Entry 5UG0 (X-ray diffraction, 3.40 A resolution); this record covers chains A and D of the 4 polymer chains in the assembly.

Chain A:
Molecule: Hemagglutinin HA1
Source organism: Influenza A virus (A/Solomon Islands/3/2006(H1N1))
UniProtKB: A7UPX0 (A7UPX0_9INFA); residues 5-330 here correspond to UniProt positions 18-343 (UniProt number = residue number + 13)
Amino-acid sequence (327 residues; row label = number of the first residue in the row):
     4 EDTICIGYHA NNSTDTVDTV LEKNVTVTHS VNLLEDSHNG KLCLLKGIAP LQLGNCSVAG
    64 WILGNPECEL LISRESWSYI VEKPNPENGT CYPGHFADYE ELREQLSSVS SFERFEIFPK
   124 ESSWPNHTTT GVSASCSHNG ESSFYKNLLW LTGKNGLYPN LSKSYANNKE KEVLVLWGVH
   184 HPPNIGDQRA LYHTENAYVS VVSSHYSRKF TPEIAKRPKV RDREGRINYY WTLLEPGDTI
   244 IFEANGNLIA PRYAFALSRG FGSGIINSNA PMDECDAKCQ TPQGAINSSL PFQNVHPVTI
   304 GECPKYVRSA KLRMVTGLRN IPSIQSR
Disordered / not traced: 330
Sequence notes: expression tag (4)
Cystine bridges: C46-C278, C59-C71, C94-C139, C282-C306
Covalent attachments: N-acetylglucosamine (NAG) linked to N15, N27, N58, N91, N129; glycan linked to N163

Chain D:
Molecule: 2897 heavy chain
Source organism: Homo sapiens
UniProtKB: Q6N089 (Q6N089_HUMAN); residues 128-232 here correspond to UniProt positions 143-247 (UniProt number = residue number + 15)
Amino-acid sequence (232 residues; each row starts with the number of its first residue):
     1 EVQLVESGGG LVQPGGSLRL SCAASGFTFN IYDMHWVRQA PGKGLEWVSS ITTAGDTYYP
    61 GSVKGRFTTS RENAKNSLYL QMNSLRAGDT GVYYCTRGVR EVGATGDDPF YYGMYVWGQG
   121 TTVTVSGAST KGPSVFPLAP SSKSTSGGTA ALGCLVKDYF PEPVTVSWNS GALTSGVHTF
   181 PAVLQSSGLY SLSSVVTVPS SSLGTQTYIC NVNHKPSNTK VDKRVEPKSC DK
Disordered / not traced: 228-232
Cystine bridges: C22-C95, C154-C210

Chain A / chain D interface:
Pairs across the interface (34):
  Y95(A) with G103(D)
  G134(A) with V102(D)
  V135(A) with E101(D); V102(D); G103(D), hydrogen bond (backbone-backbone)
  S136(A) with E101(D), hydrogen bond (backbone-side chain); G103(D), hydrogen bond (side chain-backbone)
  A137(A) with N30(D); I31(D), hydrophobic; E101(D), hydrogen bond (backbone-side chain)
  G143(A) with N73(D), hydrogen bond (backbone-side chain)
  E144(A) with T53(D); A54(D)
  S145(A) with T53(D), hydrogen bond (side chain-backbone); A54(D), hydrogen bond (side chain-backbone); E101(D), hydrogen bond
  W153(A) with G103(D)
  T155(A) with V102(D)
  P186(A) with T105(D)
  N187(A) with G106(D); D107(D)
  D190(A) with R100(D), salt bridge; T105(D); G106(D)
  A193(A) with F110(D), hydrophobic
  L194(A) with V102(D); F110(D), hydrophobic
  K222(A) with T105(D); D107(D), salt bridge
  D225(A) with T105(D), hydrogen bond (backbone-side chain)
  R226(A) with G103(D), hydrogen bond (side chain-backbone); A104(D); T105(D), hydrogen bond
  E227(A) with T105(D)
Other interface residues (no listed pair), chain D (15 interface residues in all): G55
From the paper, about this interface:
  - specific contacts: S136(A)-G103(D) (hydrogen bond), A137(A)-E101(D) (backbone contact), W153(A)-V102(D) (hydrophobic contact), W153(A)-G103(D) (hydrophobic contact), T155(A)-V102(D) (hydrophobic contact), D190(A)-R100(D) (salt bridge), L194(A)-V102(D) (hydrophobic contact), L194(A)-F110(D) (hydrophobic contact), T105(D)-R226(A)
  - epitope / paratope residues, chain A: S136(A), A137(A), E144(A), W153(A), T155(A), D190(A), L194(A), R226(A)
  - epitope / paratope residues, chain D: R100(D), E101(D), V102(D), G103(D), T105(D), F110(D)

Summary:
19 residues of chain A face 15 of chain D across their interface; the contacts include 11 hydrogen bonds and 2
salt bridges. Polar contacts include D190(A)-R100(D), K222(A)-D107(D) and S136(A)-E101(D). The paper describes
a hydrogen bond between S136(A) and G103(D); a backbone contact between A137(A) and E101(D); hydrophobic
contacts between W153(A) and V102(D), W153(A) and G103(D) and T155(A) and V102(D) among others. The paper
reports epitope/paratope residues S136(A), A137(A) and R100(D) among others.
Chain A is Hemagglutinin HA1 (Influenza A virus (A/Solomon Islands/3/2006(H1N1))) and chain D is 2897 heavy
chain (Homo sapiens); the structure, Human antibody H2897 in complex with influenza hemagglutinin H1 Solomon
Islands/03/2006, was determined by X-ray diffraction.
